Entry 2HHH (X-ray diffraction, 3.35 A resolution); this record covers chains A and N of the 21 polymer chains in the assembly.

== Chain A ==
Molecule: 16S ribosomal RNA
From: Thermus thermophilus
Sequence (1522 nucleotides; numbered 1 to 1522; the number before each row is that of its first residue):
     1 UUUGUUGGAG AGUUUGAUCC UGGCUCAGGG UGAACGCUGG CGGCGUGCCU AAGACAUGCA
    61 AGUCGUGCGG GCCGCGGGGU UUUACUCCGU GGUCAGCGGC GGACGGGUGA GUAACGCGUG
   121 GGUGACCUAC CCGGAAGAGG GGGACAACCC GGGGAAACUC GGGCUAAUCC CCCAUGUGGA
   181 CCCGCCCCUU GGGGUGUGUC CAAAGGGCUU UGCCCGCUUC CGGAUGGGCC CGCGUCCCAU
   241 CAGCUAGUUG GUGGGGUAAU GGCCCACCAA GGCGACGACG GGUAGCCGGU CUGAGAGGAU
   301 GGCCGGCCAC AGGGGCACUG AGACACGGGC CCCACUCCUA CGGGAGGCAG CAGUUAGGAA
   361 UCUUCCGCAA UGGGCGCAAG CCUGACGGAG CGACGCCGCU UGGAGGAAGA AGCCCUUCGG
   421 GGUGUAAACU CCUGAACCCG GGACGAAACC CCCGACGAGG GGACUGACGG UACCGGGGUA
   481 AUAGCGCCGG CCAACUCCGU GCCAGCAGCC GCGGUAAUAC GGAGGGCGCG AGCGUUACCC
   541 GGAUUCACUG GGCGUAAAGG GCGUGUAGGC GGCCUGGGGC GUCCCAUGUG AAAGACCACG
   601 GCUCAACCGU GGGGGAGCGU GGGAUACGCU CAGGCUAGAC GGUGGGAGAG GGUGGUGGAA
   661 UUCCCGGAGU AGCGGUGAAA UGCGCAGAUA CCGGGAGGAA CGCCGAUGGC GAAGGCAGCC
   721 ACCUGGUCCA CCCGUGACGC UGAGGCGCGA AAGCGUGGGG AGCAAACCGG AUUAGAUACC
   781 CGGGUAGUCC ACGCCCUAAA CGAUGCGCGC UAGGUCUCUG GGUCUCCUGG GGGCCGAAGC
   841 UAACGCGUUA AGCGCGCCGC CUGGGGAGUA CGGCCGCAAG GCUGAAACUC AAAGGAAUUG
   901 ACGGGGGCCC GCACAAGCGG UGGAGCAUGU GGUUUAAUUC GAAGCAACGC GAAGAACCUU
   961 ACCAGGCCUU GACAUGCUAG GGAACCCGGG UGAAAGCCUG GGGUGCCCCG CGAGGGGAGC
  1021 CCUAGCACAG GUGCUGCAUG GCCGUCGUCA GCUCGUGCCG UGAGGUGUUG GGUUAAGUCC
  1081 CGCAACGAGC GCAACCCCCG CCGUUAGUUG CCAGCGGUUC GGCCGGGCAC UCUAACGGGA
  1141 CUGCCCGCGA AAGCGGGAGG AAGGAGGGGA CGACGUCUGG UCAGCAUGGC CCUUACGGCC
  1201 UGGGCGACAC ACGUGCUACA AUGCCCACUA CAAAGCGAUG CCACCCGGCA ACGGGGAGCU
  1261 AAUCGCAAAA AGGUGGGCCC AGUUCGGAUU GGGGUCUGCA ACCCGACCCC AUGAAGCCGG
  1321 AAUCGCUAGU AAUCGCGGAU CAGCCAUGCC GCGGUGAAUA CGUUCCCGGG CCUUGUACAC
  1381 ACCGCCCGUC ACGCCAUGGG AGCGGGCUCU ACCCGAAGUC GCCGGGAGCC UACGGGCAGG
  1441 CGCCGAGGGU AGGGCCCGUG ACUGGGGCGA AGUCGUAACA AGGUAGCUGU ACCGGAAGGU
  1501 GCGGCUGGAU CACCUCCUUU CU
Unresolved in the structure: 1-5, 1511-1522
Ligand contacts:
  - kasugamycin (KSG; (1S,2R,3S,4R,5S,6S)-2,3,4,5,6-pentahydroxycyclohexyl 2-amino-4-{[carboxy(imino)methyl]amino}-2,3,4,6-tetradeoxy-alpha-D-arabino-hexopyranoside), molecule 1: G677, U772, U773
  - kasugamycin (KSG), molecule 2: A776, A778, C779, G904, U1476, A1477, G1482, G1483, U1484

== Chain N ==
Molecule: 30S ribosomal protein S14
From: Thermus thermophilus
Reference sequence: P24320 (RS14_THETH); residues 1-61 here correspond to UniProt positions 0-60 (UniProt number = residue number - 1)
Amino-acid sequence (61 residues; numbered 1 to 61; the number before each row is that of its first residue):
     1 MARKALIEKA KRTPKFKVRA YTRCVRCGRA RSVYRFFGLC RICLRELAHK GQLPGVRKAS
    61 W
Unresolved in the structure: 1

== Interface between chain A and chain N ==
Contacting residue pairs (73):
  G951(A) - Arg29(N)  hydrogen bond to the sugar
  G951(A) - Arg41(N)  hydrogen bond to the phosphate
  A952(A) - Arg29(N)  salt bridge to the phosphate
  A952(A) - Arg31(N)  hydrogen bond to the base
  A952(A) - Ser32(N)  hydrogen bond to the phosphate
  A952(A) - Arg41(N)  salt bridge to the phosphate
  A953(A) - Arg31(N)  phosphate contact
  A953(A) - Ser32(N)  sugar contact
  G954(A) - Arg31(N)  phosphate contact
  G954(A) - Ser32(N)  phosphate contact
  A955(A) - Arg31(N)  salt bridge to the phosphate
  C957(A) - Val18(N)  base contact
  C957(A) - Arg19(N)  hydrogen bond to the base
  C958(A) - Arg19(N)  base contact
  C958(A) - Tyr21(N)  sugar contact
  U959(A) - Leu6(N)  phosphate contact
  U959(A) - Glu8(N)  phosphate contact
  U959(A) - Tyr21(N)  hydrogen bond to the phosphate
  U959(A) - Arg23(N)  phosphate contact
  U960(A) - Leu6(N)  sugar contact
  U960(A) - Arg23(N)  salt bridge to the phosphate
  A961(A) - Arg3(N)  salt bridge to the phosphate
  A961(A) - Leu6(N)  phosphate contact
  A972(A) - Lys4(N)  base contact
  A972(A) - Lys11(N)  hydrogen bond to the sugar
  C973(A) - Lys4(N)  hydrogen bond to the base
  A994(A) - Lys15(N)  hydrogen bond to the phosphate
  A995(A) - Lys15(N)  salt bridge to the phosphate
  A1029(A) - Lys4(N)  phosphate contact
  G1030(A) - Lys4(N)  salt bridge to the phosphate
  G1031(A) - Arg3(N)  phosphate contact
  G1031(A) - Lys4(N)  hydrogen bond to the phosphate
  U1032(A) - Ala2(N)  hydrogen bond to the base
  U1032(A) - Arg3(N)  phosphate contact
  C1042(A) - Arg45(N)  hydrogen bond to the phosphate
  C1043(A) - Arg45(N)  salt bridge to the phosphate
  C1097(A) - Ser60(N)  hydrogen bond to the sugar
  C1098(A) - Ser60(N)  sugar contact
  C1098(A) - Trp61(N)  sugar contact
  G1168(A) - Trp61(N)  hydrogen bond to the base
  G1169(A) - Ser60(N)  hydrogen bond to the base
  G1169(A) - Trp61(N)  hydrogen bond to the sugar
  A1170(A) - Lys58(N)  hydrogen bond to the phosphate
  A1170(A) - Ser60(N)  hydrogen bond to the sugar
  C1171(A) - Lys58(N)  salt bridge to the phosphate
  G1184(A) - Cys27(N)  hydrogen bond to the sugar
  G1184(A) - Arg29(N)  sugar contact
  G1184(A) - Ile42(N)  base contact
  G1184(A) - Cys43(N)  base contact
  G1184(A) - Glu46(N)  hydrogen bond to the base
  C1185(A) - Ala2(N)  phosphate contact
  C1185(A) - Cys27(N)  sugar contact
  G1198(A) - Arg3(N)  salt bridge to the phosphate
  G1198(A) - Ala5(N)  phosphate contact
  C1199(A) - Ala5(N)  phosphate contact
  C1199(A) - Glu8(N)  phosphate contact
  C1200(A) - Glu8(N)  phosphate contact
  U1201(A) - Lys15(N)  phosphate contact
  U1201(A) - Arg19(N)  salt bridge to the phosphate
  G1298(A) - Val18(N)  phosphate contact
  C1299(A) - Phe16(N)  sugar contact
  C1299(A) - Lys17(N)  phosphate contact
  C1299(A) - Val18(N)  phosphate contact
  C1299(A) - Arg19(N)  base contact
  A1339(A) - Tyr34(N)  sugar contact
  U1340(A) - Val33(N)  sugar contact
  U1340(A) - Tyr34(N)  phosphate contact
  U1340(A) - Arg35(N)  hydrogen bond to the phosphate
  C1341(A) - Thr22(N)  hydrogen bond to the phosphate
  C1341(A) - Arg35(N)  salt bridge to the phosphate
  A1342(A) - Arg35(N)  salt bridge to the phosphate
  G1351(A) - Trp61(N)  hydrogen bond to the phosphate
  C1352(A) - Trp61(N)  hydrogen bond to the phosphate
Also at the interface, not in a pair above, chain A (44 interface residues in all): G1041, C1096, G1202, A1300
Also at the interface, not in a pair above, chain N (34 interface residues in all): Ala20, Phe36, Arg57, Ala59

== Overview ==
44 residues of chain A face 34 of chain N across their interface, with 24 hydrogen bonds and 13 salt bridges.
Polar pairs include A952(A)-Arg31(N), C957(A)-Arg19(N) and C973(A)-Lys4(N). Chain A binds kasugamycin.
Here chain A is 16S ribosomal RNA and chain N is 30S ribosomal protein S14, both from Thermus thermophilus.
Entry 2HHH (Crystal structure of kasugamycin bound to the 30S ribosomal subunit) was determined by X-ray
diffraction.
